5YW1 - chains B and I of the 3 polymer chains in the assembly; structure by X-ray diffraction, 2.60 A resolution.

== Chain B ==
Protein: Peptidase S7
From: Dengue virus 4
Reference sequence: F8TEL4 (F8TEL4_9FLAV); residues 1-618 here correspond to UniProt positions 1475-2092 (UniProt number = residue number + 1474)
Chain sequence (618 residues; numbered 1 to 618; the number before each row is that of its first residue):
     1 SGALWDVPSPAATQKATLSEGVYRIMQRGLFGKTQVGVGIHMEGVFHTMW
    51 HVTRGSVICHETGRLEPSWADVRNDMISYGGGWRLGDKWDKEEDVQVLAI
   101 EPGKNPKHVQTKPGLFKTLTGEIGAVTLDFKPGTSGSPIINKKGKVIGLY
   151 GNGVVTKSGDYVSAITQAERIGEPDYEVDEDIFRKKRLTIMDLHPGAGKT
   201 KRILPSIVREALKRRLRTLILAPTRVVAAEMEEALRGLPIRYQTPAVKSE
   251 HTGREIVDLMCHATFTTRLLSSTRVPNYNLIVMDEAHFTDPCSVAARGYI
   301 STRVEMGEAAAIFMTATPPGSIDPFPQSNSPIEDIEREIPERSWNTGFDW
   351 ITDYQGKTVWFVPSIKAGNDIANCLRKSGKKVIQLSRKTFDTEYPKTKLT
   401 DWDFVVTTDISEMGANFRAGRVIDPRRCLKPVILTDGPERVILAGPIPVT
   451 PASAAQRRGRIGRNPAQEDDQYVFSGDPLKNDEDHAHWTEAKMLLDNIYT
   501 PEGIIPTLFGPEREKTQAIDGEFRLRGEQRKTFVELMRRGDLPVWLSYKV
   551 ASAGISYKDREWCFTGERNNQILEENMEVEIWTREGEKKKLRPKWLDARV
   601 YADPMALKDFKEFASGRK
Not modelled in the structure: 1-3, 10-16, 30-32, 171-174

== Chain I ==
Protein: PTI protein
From: Bos taurus
Reference sequence: A6QPK7 (A6QPK7_BOVIN); residues 1-55 here correspond to UniProt positions 36-90 (UniProt number = residue number + 35)
Chain sequence (55 residues; each row starts with the number of its first residue):
     1 RPDFCLEPPYTGPCKARMIRYFYNAKAGLCQPFVYGGCRAKRNNFKSSED
    51 CMRTC
Disulfides: Cys5-Cys55, Cys14-Cys38, Cys30-Cys51

== Interface between chain B and chain I ==
Contacting residue pairs (30):
  Thr34(B) with Arg17(I), hydrogen bond
  Gln35(B) with Arg17(I)
  Val36(B) with Ala16(I); Arg17(I), hydrogen bond (backbone-backbone)
  His51(B) with Cys14(I); Ala16(I); Gly36(I); Gly37(I); Cys38(I)
  Asp129(B) with Lys15(I), salt bridge
  Phe130(B) with Lys15(I), hydrogen bond (backbone-side chain)
  Pro132(B) with Lys15(I); Ala16(I); Arg17(I); Val34(I), hydrophobic
  Gly133(B) with Lys15(I), hydrogen bond (backbone-backbone); Ala16(I), hydrogen bond (backbone-backbone); Arg17(I)
  Thr134(B) with Lys15(I), hydrogen bond (backbone-backbone)
  Ser135(B) with Lys15(I), hydrogen bond (backbone-backbone); Ala16(I)
  Tyr150(B) with Lys15(I)
  Gly151(B) with Pro13(I); Cys14(I); Lys15(I), hydrogen bond (backbone-backbone)
  Asn152(B) with Cys14(I), hydrogen bond
  Gly153(B) with Pro13(I), hydrogen bond (backbone-backbone)
  Val154(B) with Pro13(I), hydrophobic
  Tyr161(B) with Pro13(I), hydrogen bond (side chain-backbone); Lys15(I)
Also at the interface, not in a pair above, chain B (21 interface residues in all): Val52, Arg54, Asp75, Pro102, Lys131
Also at the interface, not in a pair above, chain I (10 interface residues in all): Met18

== Overview ==
21 residues of chain B and 10 residues of chain I are in contact; the contacts include 11 hydrogen bonds and 1
salt bridge. Among the polar pairs are Asp129(B)-Lys15(I), Thr34(B)-Arg17(I) and Phe130(B)-Lys15(I).
Here chain B is Peptidase S7 (Dengue virus 4) and chain I is PTI protein (Bos taurus). Entry 5YW1 (Crystal
structure of full length NS3 protein (eD4NS2BNS3) in complex with Bovine Pancreatic Trypsin Inhibitor) was
determined by X-ray diffraction.
